PDB entry 7U51 | electron microscopy, 3.10 A resolution | chains E and J of the 10 polymer chains in the assembly

== Chain E ==
Molecule: Histone H3.2
Source organism: Homo sapiens
UniProt: Q71DI3 (H32_HUMAN); residues 1-135 here correspond to UniProt positions 2-136 (UniProt number = residue number + 1)
Chain sequence (135 residues; row label = number of the first residue in the row):
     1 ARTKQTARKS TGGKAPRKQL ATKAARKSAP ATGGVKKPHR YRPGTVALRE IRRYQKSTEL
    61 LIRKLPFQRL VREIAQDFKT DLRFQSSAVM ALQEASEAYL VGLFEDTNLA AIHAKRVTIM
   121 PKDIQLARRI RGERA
Unresolved in the structure: 1-37, 135
Differences from the reference sequence: engineered mutation Ala110 (Cys111 in Q71DI3)
UniProt features mapped onto this chain:
  - modified residue: Arg2 (Asymmetric dimethylarginine), Thr3 (Phosphothreonine), Lys4 (Allysine), Gln5 (5-glutamyl dopamine), Thr6 (Phosphothreonine), Arg8 (Citrulline), Lys9 (N6,N6,N6-trimethyllysine), Ser10 (ADP-ribosylserine), Thr11 (Phosphothreonine), Lys14 (N6-(2-hydroxyisobutyryl)lysine), Arg17 (Asymmetric dimethylarginine), Lys18 (N6-(2-hydroxyisobutyryl)lysine), Lys23 (N6-(2-hydroxyisobutyryl)lysine), Arg26 (Citrulline), Lys27 (N6,N6,N6-trimethyllysine), Ser28 (ADP-ribosylserine), Lys36 (N6,N6,N6-trimethyllysine), Lys37 (N6-methyllysine), Tyr41 (Phosphotyrosine), Lys56 (N6,N6,N6-trimethyllysine) and 8 more in UniProt
  - lipidation: Lys18 (N6-decanoyllysine)

== Chain J ==
Molecule: 147-nt DNA strand
Sequence (147 nucleotides; each row starts with the number of its first residue):
     1 ATCGGATGTA TATATCTGAC ACGTGCCTGG AGACTAGGGA GTAATCCCCT TGGCGGTTAA
    61 AACGCGGGGG ACAGCGCGTA CGTGCGTTTA AGCGGTGCTA GAGCTGTCTA CGACCAATTG
   121 AGCGGCCTCG GCACCGGGAT TCTCGAT
Unresolved in the structure: 1, 147

== Chain E / chain J interface ==
Pairs across the interface (18; chain E residue first):
  Arg40(E) with DG66(J), base contact; DG145(J), phosphate contact
  Arg42(E) with DG69(J), phosphate contact; DC144(J), salt bridge to the phosphate; DG145(J), phosphate contact
  Thr45(E) with DC144(J), phosphate contact
  Arg63(E) with DA60(J), sugar contact
  Arg72(E) with DT51(J), salt bridge to the phosphate
  Arg83(E) with DT50(J), hydrogen bond to the sugar; DT51(J), phosphate contact
  Phe84(E) with DT50(J), phosphate contact; DT51(J), hydrogen bond to the phosphate
  Gln85(E) with DT50(J), phosphate contact
  Ser86(E) with DT50(J), phosphate contact
  Arg116(E) with DA71(J), phosphate contact; DC72(J), phosphate contact
  Val117(E) with DA71(J), hydrogen bond to the phosphate
  Thr118(E) with DA71(J), hydrogen bond to the phosphate
Also at the interface, not in a pair above, chain E (19 interface residues in all): His39, Tyr41, Pro43, Leu82, Lys115, Met120, Lys122
Also at the interface, not in a pair above, chain J (12 interface residues in all): DA61, DG70, DT143

== In short ==
19 residues of chain E face 12 of chain J across their interface, with 4 hydrogen bonds and 2 salt bridges.
Polar contacts include Arg83(E)-DT50(J), Phe84(E)-DT51(J) and Val117(E)-DA71(J).
Here chain E is Histone H3.2 (Homo sapiens) and chain J is a 147-nt DNA strand. Entry 7U51 (Nucleosome core
particle with AP-site at SHL-6) was determined by electron microscopy (same publication as 7U50, 7U52 and
7U53).
